PDB entry 6RP1 | X-ray diffraction, 1.49 A resolution | chains A and B of the 3 polymer chains in the assembly

== Chain A ==
Molecule: Urease subunit gamma
From: Sporosarcina pasteurii
Notes: EC 3.5.1.5
UniProtKB: A0A0H3YGY5 (A0A0H3YGY5_SPOPA); residues 1-100 here = UniProt positions 1-100
Amino-acid sequence (100 residues; each row starts with the number of its first residue):
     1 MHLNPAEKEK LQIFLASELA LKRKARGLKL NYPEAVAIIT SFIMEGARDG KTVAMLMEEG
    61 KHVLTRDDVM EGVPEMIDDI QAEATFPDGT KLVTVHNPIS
Modified residues: Met1 (N-carboxymethionine; CXM)

== Chain B ==
Molecule: Urease subunit beta
From: Sporosarcina pasteurii
Notes: EC 3.5.1.5
UniProtKB: P41021 (URE2_SPOPA); numbering as in UniProt (aligned over 5-126)
Amino-acid sequence (122 residues; row label = number of the first residue in the row):
     5 NYIVPGEYRV AEGEIEINAG REKTTIRVSN TGDRPIQVGS HIHFVEVNKE LLFDRAEGIG
    65 RRLNIPSGTA ARFEPGEEME VELTELGGNR EVFGISDLTN GSVDNKELIL QRAKELGYKG
   125 VE

== How chain A and chain B interact ==
Pairs across the interface - 10 pairs, chain A then chain B:
  Arg66(A) - Tyr6(B)  hydrogen bond
  Glu71(A) - Tyr6(B)
  Glu71(A) - Ile7(B)  hydrogen bond (side chain-backbone)
  Gly72(A) - Tyr6(B)  hydrogen bond (backbone-side chain)
  Gly72(A) - Ile7(B)
  Gly72(A) - Pro9(B)
  Pro74(A) - Tyr6(B)
  Glu75(A) - Tyr6(B)  hydrogen bond
  Glu75(A) - Val8(B)
  Met76(A) - Pro9(B)  hydrophobic
Other interface residues (no listed pair), chain B (5 interface residues in all): Asn5

== Overview ==
Chain A and chain B form an interface of 6 and 5 residues respectively; the contacts include 4 hydrogen bonds.
Polar pairs include Arg66(A)-Tyr6(B), Glu71(A)-Ile7(B) and Gly72(A)-Tyr6(B).
Here chain A is Urease subunit gamma and chain B is Urease subunit beta, both from Sporosarcina pasteurii.
Entry 6RP1 (1.49 A RESOLUTION OF SPOROSARCINA PASTEURII UREASE INHIBITED IN THE PRESENCE OF NBPTO AT pH 6.5)
was determined by X-ray diffraction (same publication as 6RKG).
